PDB entry 1AOT | solution NMR | chains F and P

== Chain F ==
Protein: Fyn protein-tyrosine kinase
From: Homo sapiens
Notes: EC 2.7.1.112; fragment: sh2 domain
UniProt: P06241 (FYN_HUMAN); residues 1-106 here correspond to UniProt positions 142-247 (UniProt number = residue number + 141)
Chain sequence (106 residues; numbered 1 to 106; the number before each row is that of its first residue):
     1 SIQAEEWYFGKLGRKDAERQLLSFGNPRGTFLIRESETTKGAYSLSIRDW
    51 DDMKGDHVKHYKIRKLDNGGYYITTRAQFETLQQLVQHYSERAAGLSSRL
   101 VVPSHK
Differences from the reference sequence: engineered mutation Ser-97 (Cys238 in P06241), Ser-98 (Cys239 in P06241), Ser-104 (Cys245 in P06241)

== Chain P ==
Protein: Phosphotyrosyl peptide
From: Hamster polyomavirus
UniProt: P03079 (TAMI_POVHA); residues 201-211 here correspond to UniProt positions 321-331 (UniProt number = residue number + 120)
Chain sequence (11 residues; numbered 201 to 211; the number before each row is that of its first residue):
   201 EPQYEEIPIYL
Modified positions: Tyr-204 (o-phosphotyrosine; PTR)

== Interface between chain F and chain P ==
Residue-residue contacts (17):
  Gly-13(F) / Tyr-204(P)
  Arg-14(F) / Tyr-204(P)
  Arg-34(F) / Tyr-204(P)
  Ser-36(F) / Tyr-204(P)
  Glu-37(F) / Tyr-204(P)
  Thr-38(F) / Tyr-204(P)
  Ser-44(F) / Tyr-204(P)
  Lys-59(F) / Glu-205(P)
  His-60(F) / Tyr-204(P)
  His-60(F) / Glu-205(P)
  Tyr-61(F) / Tyr-204(P)
  Tyr-61(F) / Glu-205(P)
  Lys-62(F) / Tyr-204(P)
  Thr-74(F) / Ile-207(P)
  Arg-76(F) / Ile-209(P)
  Gly-95(F) / Ile-207(P)
  Leu-96(F) / Ile-207(P)

== Summary ==
The interface between chain F and chain P involves 15 residues on one side and 4 on the other.
Chain F is Fyn protein-tyrosine kinase (Homo sapiens) and chain P is Phosphotyrosyl peptide (Hamster
polyomavirus); the structure, NMR structure of the fyn SH2 domain complexed with a phosphotyrosyl peptide,
minimized average structure, was determined by solution NMR (same publication as 1AOU).
